Entry 6LE9 (X-ray diffraction, 2.60 A resolution); this record covers chains B and J of the 10 polymer chains in the assembly.

Chain B:
Protein: Histone H4
From: Homo sapiens
Reference sequence: P62805 (H4_HUMAN); residues 16-102 here correspond to UniProt positions 17-103 (UniProt number = residue number + 1)
Chain sequence (87 residues; each row starts with the number of its first residue):
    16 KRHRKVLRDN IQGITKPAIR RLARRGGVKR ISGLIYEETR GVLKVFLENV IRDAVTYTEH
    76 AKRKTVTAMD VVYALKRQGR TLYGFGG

Chain J:
Molecule: Human Telomeric DNA
From: Homo sapiens
Sequence (145 nucleotides; numbered -72 to 72; the number before each row is that of its first residue; numbers below 1 keep their minus sign (DA-72 is residue -72)):
   -72 ATCTTAGGGT TAGGGTTAGG GTTAGGGTTA GGGTTAGGGT TAGGGTTAGG GTTAGGGTTA
   -12 GGGTTAGGGT TAGGGTTAGG GTTAGGGTTA GGGTTAGGGT TAGGGTTAGG GTTAGGGTTA
    48 GGGTTAGGGT TAGGGTTAGG GTGAT
Ion coordination: Mn2+ near DG6 (its only coordinating residue here)

How chain B and chain J interact:
Residue-residue contacts (13):
  Arg35(B) - DG8(J)  salt bridge to the phosphate
  Arg35(B) - DT9(J)  base contact
  Arg45(B) - DG7(J)  sugar contact
  Arg45(B) - DG8(J)  hydrogen bond to the sugar
  Ile46(B) - DG7(J)  sugar contact
  Ile46(B) - DG8(J)  hydrogen bond to the phosphate
  Ser47(B) - DG7(J)  hydrogen bond to the phosphate
  Gly48(B) - DG7(J)  phosphate contact
  Arg78(B) - DT28(J)  phosphate contact
  Lys79(B) - DT27(J)  phosphate contact
  Lys79(B) - DT28(J)  hydrogen bond to the phosphate
  Thr80(B) - DT27(J)  phosphate contact
  Thr80(B) - DT28(J)  hydrogen bond to the phosphate
Also at the interface, not in a pair above, chain B (12 interface residues in all): Arg39, Lys44, Tyr51, Lys77
Also at the interface, not in a pair above, chain J (6 interface residues in all): DA29

Summary:
The interface between chain B and chain J involves 12 residues on one side and 6 on the other; the contacts
include 5 hydrogen bonds and 1 salt bridge. Polar contacts include Arg45(B)-DG8(J), Ile46(B)-DG8(J) and
Ser47(B)-DG7(J).
Chain B is Histone H4 and chain J is Human Telomeric DNA, both from Homo sapiens; the structure, The Human
Telomeric Nucleosome Displays Distinct Structural and Dynamic Properties, was determined by X-ray diffraction
(same publication as 6KE9 and 6L9H).
